Entry 7WPF (electron microscopy, 2.92 A resolution); this record covers chains B and C of the 12 polymer chains in the assembly.

# Chain B (and C)
Protein: Spike glycoprotein
Organism: Severe acute respiratory syndrome coronavirus 2
Notes: chain C of this document is another copy of the same molecule, construct and numbering; everything in this record applies to it too
UniProtKB: P0DTC2 (SPIKE_SARS2); residue numbers follow UniProt; this construct covers 1-68, 71-142, 146-210, 215-1208
Amino-acid sequence (1205 residues; each row starts with the number of its first residue; note: 9 numbers in that range are skipped by the numbering (no residue carries them; nothing is unmodelled there); a row labelled like 210A-210F holds insertion residues (210A, then the next letters in order)):
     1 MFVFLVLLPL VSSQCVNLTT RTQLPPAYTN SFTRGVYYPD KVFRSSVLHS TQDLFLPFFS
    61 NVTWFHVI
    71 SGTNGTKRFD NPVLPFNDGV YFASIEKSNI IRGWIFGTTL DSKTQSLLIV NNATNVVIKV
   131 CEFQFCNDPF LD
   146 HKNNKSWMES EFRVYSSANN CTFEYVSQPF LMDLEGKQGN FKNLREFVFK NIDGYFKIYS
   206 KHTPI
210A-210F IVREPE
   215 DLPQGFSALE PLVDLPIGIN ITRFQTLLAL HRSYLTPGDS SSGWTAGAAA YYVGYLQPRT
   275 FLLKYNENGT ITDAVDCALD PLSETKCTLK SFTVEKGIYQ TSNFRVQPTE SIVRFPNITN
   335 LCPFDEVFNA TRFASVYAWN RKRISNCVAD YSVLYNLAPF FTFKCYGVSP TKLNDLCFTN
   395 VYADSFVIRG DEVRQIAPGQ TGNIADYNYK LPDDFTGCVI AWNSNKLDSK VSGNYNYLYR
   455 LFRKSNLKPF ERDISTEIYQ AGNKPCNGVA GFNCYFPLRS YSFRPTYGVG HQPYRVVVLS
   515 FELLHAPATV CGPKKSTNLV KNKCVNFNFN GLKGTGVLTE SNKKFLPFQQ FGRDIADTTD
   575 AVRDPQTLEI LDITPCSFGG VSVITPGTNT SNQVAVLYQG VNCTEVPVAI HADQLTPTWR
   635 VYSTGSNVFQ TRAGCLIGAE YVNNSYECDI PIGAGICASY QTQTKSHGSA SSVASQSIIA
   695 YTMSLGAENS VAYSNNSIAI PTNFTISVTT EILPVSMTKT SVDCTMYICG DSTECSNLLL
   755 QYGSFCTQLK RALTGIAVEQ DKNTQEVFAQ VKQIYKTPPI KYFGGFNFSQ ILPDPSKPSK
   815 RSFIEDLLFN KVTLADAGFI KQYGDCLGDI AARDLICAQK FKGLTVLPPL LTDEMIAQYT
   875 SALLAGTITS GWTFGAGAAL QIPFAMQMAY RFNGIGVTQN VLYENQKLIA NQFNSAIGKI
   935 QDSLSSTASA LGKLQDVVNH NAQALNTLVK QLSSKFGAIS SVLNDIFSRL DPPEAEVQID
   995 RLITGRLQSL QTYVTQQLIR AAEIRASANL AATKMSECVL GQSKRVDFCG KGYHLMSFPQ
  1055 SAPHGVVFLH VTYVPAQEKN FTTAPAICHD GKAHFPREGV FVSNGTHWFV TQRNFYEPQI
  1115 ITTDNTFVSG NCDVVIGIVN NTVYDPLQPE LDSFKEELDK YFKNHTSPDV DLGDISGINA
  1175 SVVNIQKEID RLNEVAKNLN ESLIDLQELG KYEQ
Not modelled in the structure: 1-26, 71-80, 146-156, 177-186, 210A-210F, 621-639, 677-689, 829-853, 1147-1208 (chain C: 1-26, 71-79, 146-156, 177-186, 210A-210F, 621-640, 677-689, 829-854, 1147-1208)
Disulfide bonds: Cys131-Cys166, Cys291-Cys301, Cys336-Cys361, Cys379-Cys432, Cys391-Cys525, Cys480-Cys488, Cys538-Cys590, Cys617-Cys649, Cys662-Cys671, Cys738-Cys760, Cys743-Cys749, Cys1032-Cys1043, Cys1082-Cys1126
Glycans and other covalent adducts: N-acetylglucosamine (NAG) linked to Asn165, Asn234, Asn282, Asn331, Asn603, Asn616, Asn657, Asn709, Asn717, Asn801, Asn1074, Asn1098
Sequence notes: variant Val67 (Ala in P0DTC2), Ile95 (Thr in P0DTC2), Asp142 (Gly in P0DTC2), Ile210A (Leu212 in P0DTC2), Asp339 (Gly in P0DTC2), Leu371 (Ser in P0DTC2), Pro373 (Ser in P0DTC2), Phe375 (Ser in P0DTC2), Asn417 (Lys in P0DTC2), Lys440 (Asn in P0DTC2), Ser446 (Gly in P0DTC2), Asn477 (Ser in P0DTC2), Lys478 (Thr in P0DTC2), Ala484 (Glu in P0DTC2), Ser496 (Gly in P0DTC2), Arg498 (Gln in P0DTC2), Tyr501 (Asn in P0DTC2), His505 (Tyr in P0DTC2), Lys547 (Thr in P0DTC2), Gly614 (Asp in P0DTC2), Tyr655 (His in P0DTC2), Lys679 (Asn in P0DTC2), His681 (Pro in P0DTC2), Lys764 (Asn in P0DTC2), Tyr796 (Asp in P0DTC2), Lys856 (Asn in P0DTC2), His954 (Gln in P0DTC2), Lys969 (Asn in P0DTC2), Phe981 (Leu in P0DTC2); insertion (210D-210F); engineered mutation Arg493 (Gln in P0DTC2), Gly682 (Arg in P0DTC2), Ser683 (Arg in P0DTC2), Ser685 (Arg in P0DTC2), Pro986 (Lys in P0DTC2), Pro987 (Val in P0DTC2)
Swiss-Prot annotation at these positions:
  - region: Asn280 to Cys301 (Putative superantigen), Arg403 to Asp405 (Integrin-binding motif), Asn448 to Phe456 (Immunodominant HLA epitope recognized by the CD8+), Ser816 to Tyr837 (Fusion peptide 1), Lys835 to Phe855 (Fusion peptide 2), Asp1163 to Glu1202 (Heptad repeat 2)
  - site: Arg815, Ser816 (Cleavage)
  - glycosylation: Asn17 (N-linked (GlcNAc...) (complex) asparagine), Asn61 (N-linked (GlcNAc...) (hybrid) asparagine), Asn74 (N-linked (GlcNAc...) (complex) asparagine), Asn122 (N-linked (GlcNAc...) (hybrid) asparagine), Asn149 (N-linked (GlcNAc...) (complex) asparagine), Asn165 (N-linked (GlcNAc...) (complex) asparagine), Asn234 (N-linked (GlcNAc...) (high mannose) asparagine), Asn282 (N-linked (GlcNAc...) (complex) asparagine), Thr323 (O-linked (GalNAc) threonine), Ser325 (O-linked (HexNAc...) serine), Asn331 (N-linked (GlcNAc...) (complex) asparagine), Asn343 (N-linked (GlcNAc...) (complex) asparagine), Asn603 (N-linked (GlcNAc...) (hybrid) asparagine), Asn616 (N-linked (GlcNAc...) (complex) asparagine), Asn657 (N-linked (GlcNAc...) (complex) asparagine), Thr676 (O-linked (GlcNAc...) threonine), Thr678 (O-linked (GlcNAc...) threonine), Asn709 (N-linked (GlcNAc...) (high mannose) asparagine), Asn717 (N-linked (GlcNAc...) (hybrid) asparagine), Asn801 (N-linked (GlcNAc...) (hybrid) asparagine) and 6 more in UniProt
  - natural variant: Leu5 (L5F: In strain: Iota/B.1.526), Ser13 (S13I: In strain: Epsilon/B.1.427/B.1.429), Leu18 (L18F: In strain: Beta/B.1.351, Gamma/P.1 and 1 more), Thr19 (T19I: In strain: Omicron/BQ.1.1, Omicron/XBB.1.5 and 1 more; T19R: In strain: Delta/B.1.617.2, Omicron/BA.2 and 4 more), Thr20 (T20N: In strain: Gamma/P.1), Leu24 to Ala27 (sequence variant, change not given here; In strain: Omicron/BA.2, Omicron/BA.2.12.1 and 6 more), Pro26 (P26S: In strain: Gamma/P.1), Gln52 (Q52H: In strain: Omicron/EG.5.1), Val67 (A67V: In strain: Eta/B.1.525, Omicron/BA.1; this construct carries the variant), Gly75 (G75V: In strain: Lambda/C.37), Thr76 (T76I: In strain: Lambda/C.37), Asp80 (D80A: In strain: Beta/B.1.351), 74 further natural variant entries in UniProt
  - mutagenesis: Asn121 (N121Q: Partial loss of biliverdin affinity), Arg190 (R190K: Partial loss of biliverdin affinity), Asn234 (N234Q: Increased resistance to neutralizing antibodies), Asn331 (N331Q: Reduced viral infectivity), Asn343 (N343Q: Reduced viral infectivity), Leu452 (L452R: Increased resistance to neutralizing antibodies. Decreases HLA binding to NF9 epitope. Increased binding affinity to human ACE2), Tyr453 (Y453F: Decreased HLA binding to NF9 epitope. Increased binding affinity to human ACE2), Ala475 (A475V: Increased resistance to neutralizing antibodies), Val483 (V483A: Increased resistance to neutralizing antibodies), Phe490 (F490L: Increased resistance to neutralizing antibodies and human covalescent sera neutralization), His519 (H519P: Increased resistance to human covalescent sera neutralization), Ser673 (S673A: No effect on O-glycosylation by host GALNT1), 4 further mutagenesis entries in UniProt

# Chain B / chain C interface
Contacting residue pairs (112):
  Gln314(B) - Lys764(C)
  Gln314(B) - Thr768(C)
  Asn317(B) - Asp737(C)  hydrogen bond
  Arg319(B) - Thr739(C)  hydrogen bond
  Arg319(B) - Asp745(C)  salt bridge
  Pro521(B) - Tyr200(C)
  Pro521(B) - Pro230(C)
  Lys558(B) - Phe43(C)
  Phe559(B) - Phe43(C)  hydrophobic
  Leu560(B) - Tyr38(C)
  Leu560(B) - Asn282(C)
  Leu560(B) - Gly283(C)
  Leu560(B) - Thr284(C)
  Phe562(B) - Tyr38(C)  hydrophobic
  Phe562(B) - Pro225(C)  hydrophobic
  Gln563(B) - Lys41(C)
  Gln563(B) - Phe43(C)
  Gln563(B) - Gly283(C)  hydrogen bond (side chain-backbone)
  Gln564(B) - Lys41(C)
  Phe565(B) - Val42(C)
  Phe565(B) - Phe43(C)  hydrogen bond (backbone-backbone)
  Gly566(B) - Phe43(C)
  Arg567(B) - Phe43(C)  hydrogen bond (backbone-backbone)
  Arg567(B) - Arg44(C)
  Ala570(B) - Val963(C)  hydrophobic
  Thr572(B) - Lys856(C)
  Pro589(B) - Phe855(C)
  Phe592(B) - Met740(C)  hydrophobic
  Phe592(B) - Phe855(C)  hydrophobic
  Ala647(B) - Pro862(C)  hydrophobic
  Pro665(B) - Leu864(C)  hydrophobic
  Gly667(B) - Leu864(C)
  Ala668(B) - Pro863(C)  hydrogen bond (backbone-backbone)
  Ala668(B) - Leu864(C)
  Ala668(B) - Thr866(C)
  Gly669(B) - Leu864(C)  hydrogen bond (backbone-backbone)
  Gly669(B) - Met869(C)
  Leu699(B) - Lys786(C)
  Leu699(B) - Ile788(C)  hydrophobic
  Leu699(B) - Met869(C)  hydrophobic
  Leu699(B) - Gln872(C)
  Leu699(B) - Tyr873(C)
  Ala701(B) - Gln787(C)
  Ala701(B) - Ile788(C)  hydrogen bond (backbone-backbone)
  Glu702(B) - Ile788(C)
  Asn703(B) - Gln787(C)  hydrogen bond
  Asn703(B) - Ile788(C)  hydrogen bond (backbone-backbone)
  Asn703(B) - Tyr789(C)
  Asn703(B) - Lys790(C)  hydrogen bond (backbone-backbone)
  Ser704(B) - Lys790(C)
  Val705(B) - Tyr789(C)  hydrophobic
  Val705(B) - Thr883(C)
  Val705(B) - Gln895(C)
  Ala706(B) - Gln895(C)
  Tyr707(B) - Tyr796(C)
  Tyr707(B) - Phe797(C)
  Tyr707(B) - Thr883(C)
  Tyr707(B) - Gln895(C)
  Tyr707(B) - Ile896(C)
  Tyr707(B) - Pro897(C)  hydrophobic
  Tyr707(B) - Phe898(C)
  Ser708(B) - Pro897(C)
  Asn709(B) - Pro897(C)
  Ser711(B) - Gln895(C)  hydrogen bond
  Ser711(B) - Pro897(C)
  Ile712(B) - Gln895(C)
  Ile712(B) - Ile896(C)  hydrophobic
  Ile712(B) - Tyr904(C)
  Ala713(B) - Leu894(C)
  Ala713(B) - Gln895(C)  hydrogen bond (backbone-backbone)
  Pro715(B) - Leu894(C)
  Thr961(B) - Arg765(C)
  Gln965(B) - Phe759(C)
  Ser968(B) - Tyr756(C)
  Lys969(B) - Gln755(C)  hydrogen bond (backbone-backbone)
  Phe970(B) - Gln755(C)
  Phe970(B) - Phe759(C)  hydrophobic
  Pro986(B) - Gly413(C)
  Pro987(B) - Pro412(C)
  Pro987(B) - Gln414(C)
  Arg995(B) - Asp994(C)  salt bridge
  Gln1002(B) - Phe759(C)
  Thr1006(B) - Gln1005(C)
  Gln1010(B) - Leu1012(C)
  Glu1017(B) - Arg1019(C)
  Ala1020(B) - Arg1019(C)
  Arg1039(B) - Thr1027(C)
  Arg1039(B) - Glu1031(C)  salt bridge
  Arg1039(B) - Arg1039(C)
  Val1040(B) - Ser1030(C)
  Asp1041(B) - Ser1030(C)  hydrogen bond
  Gly1046(B) - Ala890(C)
  Tyr1047(B) - Ala890(C)  hydrophobic
  Val1068(B) - Ala890(C)
  Val1068(B) - Gly891(C)
  Pro1069(B) - Ala890(C)
  Glu1072(B) - Ala892(C)
  Glu1072(B) - Leu894(C)
  Asn1074(B) - Gln895(C)  hydrogen bond
  Thr1077(B) - Met900(C)
  Ala1078(B) - Met900(C)
  Pro1079(B) - Met900(C)
  Phe1089(B) - Gln913(C)
  Phe1089(B) - Asn914(C)
  Phe1089(B) - Tyr917(C)  hydrophobic
  Pro1090(B) - Gln913(C)  hydrogen bond (backbone-side chain)
  Arg1091(B) - Arg1091(C)
  Val1094(B) - Tyr904(C)
  Ser1123(B) - Asn914(C)  hydrogen bond
  Ser1123(B) - Glu918(C)  hydrogen bond
  Ile1130(B) - Gln920(C)
  Leu1145(B) - Asp1146(C)
Also at the interface, not in a pair above, chain B (90 interface residues in all): Lys547, Lys557, Asp571, Gln613, Cys662, Ile666, Ile670, Cys671, Met697, Gly700, Asn710, Ile714, Gln957, Gly971, Asp985, Glu990, Thr1009, Ile1013, Tyr1067, Arg1107, Phe1121, Val1129
Also at the interface, not in a pair above, chain C (84 interface residues in all): Glu224, Asp427, Gly757, Ser758, Gln762, Gln779, Thr791, Pro792, Thr859, Leu861, Leu865, Thr887, Gly889, Thr912, Asn978, Glu990, Thr1009

# Overview
90 residues of chain B face 84 of chain C across their interface; the contacts include 19 hydrogen bonds and 3
salt bridges. Polar contacts include Arg319(B)-Asp745(C), Arg995(B)-Asp994(C) and Arg1039(B)-Glu1031(C).
N-acetylglucosamine is covalently linked to Asn165(B), Asn234(B), Asn282(B), Asn331(B), Asn603(B) and
Asn616(B) and 6 more.
Both chains are Spike glycoprotein (Severe acute respiratory syndrome coronavirus 2). Entry 7WPF (SARS-CoV-2
Omicron Variant S Trimer complexed with three JMB2002 Fab) was determined by electron microscopy, deposited
together with 7WPA, 7WPB, 7WPC, 7WPD, 7WPE and 7WRV.
